PDB entry 9CE6 | X-ray diffraction, 2.25 A resolution | chains A and B

Chain A (and B):
Molecule: Serine hydroxymethyltransferase
Source organism: Glycine max
Notes: EC 2.1.2.1; chain B of this document is another copy of the same molecule, construct and numbering; everything in this record applies to it too
UniProtKB: K4FZF8 (K4FZF8_SOYBN); residue numbers follow UniProt; this construct covers 1-471
Sequence (492 residues; row label = number of the first residue in the row; numbers below 1 keep their minus sign (Met-20 is residue -20)):
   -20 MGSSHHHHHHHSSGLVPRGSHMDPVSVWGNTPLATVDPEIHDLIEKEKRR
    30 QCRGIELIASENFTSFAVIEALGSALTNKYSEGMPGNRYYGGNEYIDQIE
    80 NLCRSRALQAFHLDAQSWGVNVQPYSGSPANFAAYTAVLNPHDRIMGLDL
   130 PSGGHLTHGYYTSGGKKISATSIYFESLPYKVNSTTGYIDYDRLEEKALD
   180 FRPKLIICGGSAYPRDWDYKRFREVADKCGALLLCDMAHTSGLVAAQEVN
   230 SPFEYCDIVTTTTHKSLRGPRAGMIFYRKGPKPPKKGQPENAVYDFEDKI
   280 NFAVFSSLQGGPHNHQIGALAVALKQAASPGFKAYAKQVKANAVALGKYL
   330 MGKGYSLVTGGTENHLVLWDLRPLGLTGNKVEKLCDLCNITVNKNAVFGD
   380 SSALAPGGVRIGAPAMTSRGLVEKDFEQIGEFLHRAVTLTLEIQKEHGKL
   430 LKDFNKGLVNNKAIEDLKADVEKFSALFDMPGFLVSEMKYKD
Unresolved in the structure: -20 to -1, 132-142, 264-265, 377-381, 470-471 (chain B: -20 to -1, 133-143, 265-267, 381-382, 466-471)
Sequence notes: initiating methionine (-20); expression tag (-19 to 0); conflict Ser285 (Pro in K4FZF8)
Modified residues: Lys244 ((2S)-2-amino-6-[[3-hydroxy-2-methyl-5-(phosphonooxymethyl)pyridin-4-yl]methylideneamino]hexanoic acid; LLP)

Chain A / chain B interface:
Contacting residue pairs - 237 pairs, chain A then chain B:
  His0(A) with Ala313(B)
  Met1(A) with Ala313(B); Tyr314(B), hydrophobic; Gln317(B); Thr396(B); Gly399(B); Leu400(B)
  Asp2(A) with Gly310(B)
  Val4(A) with Ser397(B); Arg398(B); Gly399(B); Asp458(B); Met459(B); Pro460(B)
  Trp7(A) with Phe42(B); Ser44(B); Arg247(B); Gln305(B), hydrogen bond (backbone-side chain); Ser397(B); Pro460(B), hydrophobic
  Gly8(A) with Ser44(B); Phe45(B), hydrogen bond (backbone-backbone); Pro460(B); Gly461(B), hydrogen bond (backbone-backbone)
  Asn9(A) with Met459(B), hydrogen bond (side chain-backbone); Pro460(B); Gly461(B); Phe462(B), hydrogen bond (side chain-backbone); Leu463(B); Val464(B), hydrogen bond (backbone-backbone)
  Thr10(A) with Phe45(B); Ala46(B)
  Pro11(A) with Phe45(B), hydrophobic; Glu49(B); Leu463(B)
  Leu12(A) with Ala46(B); Glu49(B), hydrogen bond (backbone-side chain); Val301(B), hydrophobic
  Val15(A) with Ala46(B), hydrophobic; Lys304(B), hydrogen bond (backbone-side chain); Gln305(B)
  Asp16(A) with Arg85(B), salt bridge; Val301(B); Lys304(B)
  Glu18(A) with Leu81(B); Arg85(B), salt bridge
  Ile19(A) with Ile78(B), hydrophobic; Leu81(B), hydrophobic; Arg85(B); Ala300(B), hydrophobic; Val301(B), hydrophobic
  Leu22(A) with Tyr74(B); Gln77(B); Ile78(B), hydrophobic; Leu81(B), hydrophobic
  Ile23(A) with Ala50(B), hydrophobic; Ser53(B); Leu55(B), hydrophobic
  Lys25(A) with Tyr74(B)
  Glu26(A) with Lys58(B); Tyr74(B)
  Arg29(A) with Lys58(B); Gly71(B), hydrogen bond (side chain-backbone); Tyr74(B)
  Gln30(A) with Ala54(B), hydrogen bond (side chain-backbone); Asn57(B), hydrogen bond
  Ile37(A) with Tyr59(B), hydrophobic
  Ser39(A) with Tyr59(B)
  Glu40(A) with Asn57(B); Lys58(B), salt bridge; Tyr59(B), hydrogen bond (side chain-backbone)
  Asn41(A) with Asn57(B)
  Phe42(A) with Trp7(B); Asn57(B)
  Thr43(A) with Trp7(B); Thr56(B); Asn57(B), hydrogen bond (backbone-side chain)
  Ser44(A) with Trp7(B); Gly8(B)
  Phe45(A) with Gly8(B), hydrogen bond (backbone-backbone); Thr10(B); Pro11(B), hydrophobic
  Ala46(A) with Thr10(B); Leu12(B), hydrophobic; Val15(B), hydrophobic
  Ile48(A) with Gly52(B)
  Glu49(A) with Pro11(B); Leu12(B), hydrogen bond (side chain-backbone)
  Ala50(A) with Leu12(B); Ile23(B), hydrophobic
  Leu51(A) with Leu51(B)
  Gly52(A) with Ile48(B)
  Ser53(A) with Ile23(B)
  Ala54(A) with Gln30(B), hydrogen bond (backbone-side chain)
  Leu55(A) with Ile23(B), hydrophobic
  Thr56(A) with Leu51(B); Arg250(B), hydrogen bond (backbone-side chain)
  Asn57(A) with Gln30(B); Glu40(B); Asn41(B); Phe42(B); Thr43(B), hydrogen bond (side chain-backbone); Arg250(B)
  Lys58(A) with Glu26(B); Arg29(B); Glu40(B), salt bridge; Arg250(B), hydrogen bond (backbone-side chain)
  Tyr59(A) with Ile37(B), hydrophobic; Ser39(B); Glu40(B), hydrogen bond (backbone-side chain); Lys244(B); Arg250(B); Asn372(B)
  Arg67(A) with Glu361(B), salt bridge
  Tyr69(A) with Asp365(B); Leu366(B), hydrophobic
  Gly70(A) with Arg29(B); Asp365(B)
  Gly71(A) with Arg29(B), hydrogen bond (backbone-side chain); Asp365(B), hydrogen bond (backbone-side chain)
  Tyr74(A) with Leu22(B); Lys25(B); Glu26(B); Arg29(B)
  Gln77(A) with Leu22(B)
  Ile78(A) with Ile19(B), hydrophobic; Leu22(B), hydrophobic
  Leu81(A) with Glu18(B); Ile19(B), hydrophobic; Leu22(B), hydrophobic
  Arg85(A) with Asp16(B), salt bridge; Glu18(B), salt bridge; Ile19(B)
  Tyr104(A) with Ser105(B); Pro108(B); His292(B)
  Ser105(A) with Tyr104(B); His292(B)
  Ser107(A) with Ser286(B), hydrogen bond (side chain-backbone); Gln288(B)
  Pro108(A) with Tyr104(B)
  Phe111(A) with Phe111(B), hydrophobic; Tyr153(B), hydrophobic
  Thr115(A) with Ile152(B); Tyr153(B), hydrogen bond
  Pro120(A) with Ile152(B); Tyr153(B), hydrophobic
  His121(A) with His121(B), hydrogen bond
  Lys145(A) with Phe281(B)
  Lys146(A) with Phe284(B); Ser285(B); Leu287(B)
  Ile147(A) with Phe281(B); Ser285(B), hydrogen bond (backbone-side chain)
  Ser148(A) with Ser285(B)
  Ile152(A) with Thr115(B); Pro120(B)
  Tyr153(A) with Phe111(B), hydrophobic; Thr115(B), hydrogen bond; Pro120(B), hydrophobic; Tyr153(B), hydrophobic; Phe154(B)
  Phe154(A) with Tyr153(B)
  Lys244(A) with Tyr59(B); Gln288(B); Gly289(B)
  Arg247(A) with Trp7(B)
  Arg250(A) with Thr56(B), hydrogen bond (side chain-backbone); Asn57(B); Lys58(B); Tyr59(B); Gly289(B), hydrogen bond (side chain-backbone); Pro291(B); His292(B); His294(B)
  Phe281(A) with Lys145(B); Ile147(B), hydrophobic
  Phe284(A) with Lys145(B); Lys146(B)
  Ser285(A) with Lys146(B); Ile147(B), hydrogen bond (side chain-backbone); Ser148(B)
  Ser286(A) with Ser107(B), hydrogen bond (backbone-side chain)
  Leu287(A) with Lys146(B), hydrogen bond (backbone-side chain)
  Gln288(A) with Ser107(B); Lys146(B); Lys244(B)
  Gly289(A) with His243(B); Lys244(B); Arg250(B), hydrogen bond (backbone-side chain)
  Pro291(A) with Arg250(B)
  His292(A) with Tyr104(B); Ser105(B); Arg250(B); Gln295(B)
  Gln295(A) with His292(B), hydrogen bond; Gln295(B)
  Ala300(A) with Asp16(B); Ile19(B), hydrophobic
  Val301(A) with Leu12(B), hydrophobic; Asp16(B); Ile19(B), hydrophobic
  Lys304(A) with Val15(B), hydrogen bond (side chain-backbone)
  Gln305(A) with Trp7(B), hydrogen bond (side chain-backbone); Val15(B)
  Gly310(A) with Asp2(B)
  Ala313(A) with His0(B)
  Tyr314(A) with Met1(B), hydrophobic
  Gln317(A) with Met1(B)
  Asp365(A) with Gly70(B); Gly71(B), hydrogen bond (side chain-backbone)
  Asn372(A) with Tyr59(B)
  Thr396(A) with Met1(B)
  Ser397(A) with Val4(B); Trp7(B)
  Arg398(A) with Val4(B)
  Gly399(A) with Met1(B); Val4(B)
  Leu400(A) with Met1(B)
  Asp458(A) with Val4(B)
  Met459(A) with Asn9(B), hydrogen bond (backbone-side chain)
  Pro460(A) with Val4(B); Trp7(B), hydrophobic; Gly8(B); Asn9(B)
  Gly461(A) with Gly8(B), hydrogen bond (backbone-backbone); Asn9(B)
  Phe462(A) with Gly8(B); Asn9(B), hydrogen bond (backbone-side chain)
  Leu463(A) with Asn9(B); Thr10(B); Pro11(B)
  Val464(A) with Ser5(B); Asn9(B), hydrogen bond (backbone-backbone)
  Met467(A) with Thr10(B); Pro11(B); Thr14(B)
Interface residues without a listed pair, chain A (113 interface residues in all): Lys27, Glu35, Gly144, Ala149, His243, Gly290, His294, Gly297, Leu366, Lys373, Val401, Tyr469
Interface residues without a listed pair, chain B (116 interface residues in all): Ala13, Pro17, Lys27, Glu35, Glu61, Tyr69, Ala149, Gly290, Gly297, Ser308, Thr370, Val401

Summary:
113 residues of chain A face 116 of chain B across their interface, with 41 hydrogen bonds and 7 salt bridges.
Polar pairs include Asp16(A)-Arg85(B), Glu18(A)-Arg85(B) and Glu40(A)-Lys58(B).
Both chains are Serine hydroxymethyltransferase (Glycine max). Entry 9CE6 (Key structural role for the
conserved cis-proline of soybean serine hydroxymethyltransferase) was determined by X-ray diffraction together
with 9CG8 from the same study.
